Entry 4F7C (X-ray diffraction, 2.86 A resolution); this record covers chains A and B.

Chain A:
Protein: CD1D antigen, d polypeptide
Source organism: Bos taurus
Reference sequence: A1L565 (A1L565_BOVIN); residues 1-277 here correspond to UniProt positions 129-405 (UniProt number = residue number + 128)
Amino-acid sequence (283 residues; row label = number of the first residue in the row):
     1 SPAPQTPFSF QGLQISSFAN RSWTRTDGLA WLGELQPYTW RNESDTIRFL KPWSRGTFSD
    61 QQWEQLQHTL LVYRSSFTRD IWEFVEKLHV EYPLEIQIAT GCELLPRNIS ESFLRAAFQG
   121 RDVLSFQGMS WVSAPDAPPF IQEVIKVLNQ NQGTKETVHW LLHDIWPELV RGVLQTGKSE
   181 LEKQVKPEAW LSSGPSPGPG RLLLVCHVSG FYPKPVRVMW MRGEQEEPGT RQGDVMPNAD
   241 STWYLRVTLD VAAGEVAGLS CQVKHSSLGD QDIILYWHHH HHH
Disordered / not traced: 1-6, 106-109, 280-283
Cystine bridges: Cys-206/Cys-261
Covalently attached groups: N-acetylglucosamine (NAG) linked to Asn-20, Asn-42
Construct notes: expression tag (278-283)
Residues lining bound ligands: 0SG (N-{(2S,3R,4E)-1-[(3,6-di-O-sulfo-beta-D-galactopyranosyl)oxy]-3-hydroxyoctadec-4-en-2-yl}dodecanamide): Gly-12, Leu-13, Gln-14, Gly-28, Thr-69, Leu-70, Val-72, Tyr-73, Ser-76, Phe-77, Arg-79, Asp-80, Ile-81, Phe-84, Val-90, Ile-96, Ile-98, Thr-100, Phe-118, Val-123, Leu-124, Trp-131, Phe-140, Leu-148, Asn-151, Gly-153, Thr-154, Thr-157, Val-158, Leu-161
From the paper describing this entry:
  - post-translational modification sites: Asn-20
  - conformationally variable residues (side-chain flip): Trp-40
  - contacts within the chain: Thr-100/Trp-166
  - binding site for 0SG: Arg-79, Asp-80, Asn-151, Thr-154

Chain B:
Protein: Beta-2-microglobulin
Source organism: Bos taurus
Reference sequence: P01888 (B2MG_BOVIN); residues 1-98 here correspond to UniProt positions 21-118 (UniProt number = residue number + 20)
Amino-acid sequence (98 residues; row label = number of the first residue in the row):
     1 IQRPPKIQVY SRHPPEDGKP NYLNCYVYGF HPPQIEIDLL KNGEKIKSEQ SDLSFSKDWS
    61 FYLLSHAEFT PNSKDQYSCR VKHVTLEQPR IVKWDRDL
Disordered / not traced: 98
Cystine bridges: Cys-25/Cys-79

Interface between chain A and chain B:
Residue-residue contacts - 65 pairs, chain A then chain B:
  Leu-13(A) / Ser-54(B)
  Leu-13(A) / Phe-55(B)  hydrophobic
  Gln-14(A) / Phe-55(B)
  Ile-15(A) / Leu-53(B)
  Ile-15(A) / Phe-55(B)  hydrophobic
  Ile-15(A) / Phe-61(B)  hydrophobic
  Ser-17(A) / Gln-34(B)
  Leu-29(A) / Leu-53(B)
  Leu-29(A) / Ser-54(B)
  Trp-31(A) / Ser-54(B)  hydrogen bond
  Trp-31(A) / Tyr-62(B)
  Gln-36(A) / Asp-52(B)
  Thr-39(A) / Asp-52(B)
  Arg-41(A) / Asp-52(B)  salt bridge
  Glu-95(A) / His-31(B)
  Glu-95(A) / Pro-32(B)
  Glu-95(A) / Pro-33(B)
  Glu-95(A) / Gln-34(B)  hydrogen bond
  Gln-97(A) / His-31(B)  hydrogen bond
  Gln-97(A) / Phe-55(B)
  Gln-97(A) / Trp-59(B)  hydrogen bond (side chain-backbone)
  Gln-97(A) / Phe-61(B)
  Ile-98(A) / Phe-55(B)
  Arg-115(A) / Trp-59(B)
  Ala-116(A) / Trp-59(B)
  Ala-117(A) / Trp-59(B)  hydrophobic
  Gln-119(A) / Ile-1(B)
  Gln-119(A) / His-31(B)
  Gly-120(A) / His-31(B)
  Gly-120(A) / Trp-59(B)
  Arg-121(A) / Ile-1(B)
  Asp-122(A) / Trp-59(B)  hydrogen bond
  Glu-188(A) / Arg-12(B)  salt bridge
  Glu-188(A) / His-13(B)  salt bridge
  Glu-188(A) / Pro-14(B)
  Trp-190(A) / Ser-11(B)
  Trp-190(A) / His-13(B)
  Trp-190(A) / Pro-14(B)
  Trp-190(A) / Pro-15(B)
  Ser-192(A) / Asp-97(B)
  Ser-193(A) / Asp-97(B)
  Gly-194(A) / Asp-97(B)
  Pro-195(A) / Asp-95(B)
  Ser-209(A) / Arg-12(B)  hydrogen bond (side chain-backbone)
  Gly-210(A) / Arg-12(B)
  Asp-234(A) / Tyr-28(B)  hydrogen bond
  Met-236(A) / Gln-8(B)
  Met-236(A) / Tyr-10(B)
  Met-236(A) / Tyr-26(B)  hydrophobic
  Pro-237(A) / Tyr-10(B)  hydrogen bond (backbone-side chain)
  Pro-237(A) / Tyr-26(B)
  Pro-237(A) / Leu-64(B)
  Asn-238(A) / Tyr-10(B)
  Asn-238(A) / Arg-12(B)
  Asn-238(A) / Asn-24(B)  hydrogen bond
  Asn-238(A) / Leu-64(B)
  Ala-239(A) / Leu-64(B)
  Ala-239(A) / His-66(B)
  Asp-240(A) / Arg-12(B)  salt bridge
  Thr-242(A) / Arg-12(B)
  Tyr-244(A) / Tyr-10(B)
  Tyr-244(A) / Ser-11(B)
  Arg-246(A) / Gln-8(B)
  Arg-246(A) / Val-9(B)  hydrogen bond (side chain-backbone)
  Arg-246(A) / Tyr-10(B)
Other interface residues (no listed pair), chain A (38 interface residues in all): Gln-11, Ala-99
Other interface residues (no listed pair), chain B (31 interface residues in all): Arg-3, Lys-57, Asp-58, Arg-96

Summary:
38 residues of chain A face 31 of chain B across their interface; the contacts include 10 hydrogen bonds and 4
salt bridges. Polar pairs include Arg-41(A)/Asp-52(B), Glu-188(A)/Arg-12(B) and Glu-188(A)/His-13(B). Ligands
of chain A: compound 0SG. From the paper: a binding site for 0SG at Arg-79(A), Asp-80(A) and Asn-151(A) among
others; a modification site at Asn-20(A).
Here chain A is CD1D antigen, d polypeptide and chain B is Beta-2-microglobulin, both from Bos taurus. Entry
4F7C (Crystal structure of bovine CD1d with bound C12-di-sulfatide) was determined by X-ray diffraction
together with 4F7E from the same study.
